5D6D - chains A and B of the 3 polymer chains in the assembly; structure by X-ray diffraction, 3.13 A resolution.

[Chain A (and B)]
Molecule: Ig gamma-1 chain C region
Organism: Homo sapiens
Notes: chain B of this document is another copy of the same molecule, construct and numbering; everything in this record applies to it too
UniProtKB: P01857 (IGHG1_HUMAN); residues 225-446 here correspond to UniProt positions 108-329 (UniProt number = residue number - 117)
Sequence (249 residues; row label = number of the first residue in the row):
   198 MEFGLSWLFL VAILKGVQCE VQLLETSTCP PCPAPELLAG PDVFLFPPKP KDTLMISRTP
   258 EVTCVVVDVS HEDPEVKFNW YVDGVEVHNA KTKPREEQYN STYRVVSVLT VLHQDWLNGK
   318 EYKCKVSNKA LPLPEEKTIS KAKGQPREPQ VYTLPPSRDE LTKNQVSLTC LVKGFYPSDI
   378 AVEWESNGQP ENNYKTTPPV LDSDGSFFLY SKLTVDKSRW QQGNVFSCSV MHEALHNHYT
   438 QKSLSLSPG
Not modelled in the structure: 198-235, 445-446 (chain B: 198-235, 444-446)
Sequence notes: initiating methionine (198); expression tag (199-224); engineered mutation Ala236 (Gly119 in P01857), Asp239 (Ser122 in P01857), Leu330 (Ala213 in P01857), Glu332 (Ile215 in P01857)
Curated features (UniProtKB/Swiss-Prot):
  - glycosylation: Asn297 (N-linked (GlcNAc...) (complex) asparagine)
Disulfide bonds: Cys261-Cys321, Cys367-Cys425
Glycans and other covalent adducts: glycan linked to Asn297
What the authors report for this chain:
  - conformationally variable residues (order/disorder transition): Ala236
  - mutagenesis - G236A/S239D/A330L/I332E: increased binding to Low affinity immunoglobulin gamma Fc region receptor III-A
  - mutagenesis - G236A/S239D/A330L/I332E: unchanged binding to FcgammaRIIb

[Interface between chain A and chain B]
Pairs across the interface - 35 pairs, chain A then chain B:
  Tyr349(A) with Ser354(B); Asp356(B); Glu357(B); Lys360(B)
  Thr350(A) with Ser354(B)
  Leu351(A) with Pro352(B); Ser354(B); Thr366(B)
  Ser354(A) with Tyr349(B)
  Glu357(A) with Tyr349(B)
  Ser364(A) with Lys370(B), hydrogen bond
  Thr366(A) with Leu351(B); Tyr407(B), hydrogen bond
  Leu368(A) with Lys409(B)
  Lys370(A) with Glu357(B), salt bridge
  Asn390(A) with Ser400(B), hydrogen bond
  Lys392(A) with Leu398(B); Ser400(B); Phe405(B)
  Thr394(A) with Thr394(B); Val397(B); Phe405(B)
  Pro395(A) with Val397(B)
  Val397(A) with Thr394(B)
  Asp399(A) with Lys409(B), salt bridge
  Phe405(A) with Thr394(B); Lys409(B)
  Tyr407(A) with Thr366(B), hydrogen bond; Tyr407(B), hydrophobic; Lys409(B)
  Lys409(A) with Lys370(B); Asp399(B), salt bridge; Phe405(B); Tyr407(B)
  Lys439(A) with Asp356(B)
Also at the interface, not in a pair above, chain A (26 interface residues in all): Gln347, Pro352, Asp356, Thr393, Leu398, Ser400, Thr411
Also at the interface, not in a pair above, chain B (26 interface residues in all): Thr350, Pro353, Ser364, Leu368, Asn390, Lys392, Thr393, Pro395, Ser408

[In short]
The chain A/chain B interface involves 26 residues from each chain, with 4 hydrogen bonds and 3 salt bridges.
Polar pairs include Lys370(A)-Glu357(B), Asp399(A)-Lys409(B) and Ser364(A)-Lys370(B). From the paper:
G236A/S239D/A330L/I332E of chain A increase binding to Low affinity immunoglobulin gamma Fc region receptor
III-A; conformational variability at Ala236(A).
Chain A and chain B are both Ig gamma-1 chain C region (Homo sapiens); the structure, Crystal structure of
GASDALIE IgG1 Fc in complex with FcgRIIIa, was determined by X-ray diffraction (same publication as 5D4Q).
